PDB entry 2VSU | X-ray diffraction, 1.90 A resolution | chains A and F of the 6 polymer chains in the assembly

# Chain A
Protein: P-hydroxycinnamoyl CoA hydratase/lyase
Source organism: Pseudomonas fluorescens
Notes: EC 4.2.1.101
Reference sequence: O69762 (O69762_PSEFL); residue numbers follow UniProt; this construct covers 1-276
Chain sequence (276 residues; each row starts with the number of its first residue):
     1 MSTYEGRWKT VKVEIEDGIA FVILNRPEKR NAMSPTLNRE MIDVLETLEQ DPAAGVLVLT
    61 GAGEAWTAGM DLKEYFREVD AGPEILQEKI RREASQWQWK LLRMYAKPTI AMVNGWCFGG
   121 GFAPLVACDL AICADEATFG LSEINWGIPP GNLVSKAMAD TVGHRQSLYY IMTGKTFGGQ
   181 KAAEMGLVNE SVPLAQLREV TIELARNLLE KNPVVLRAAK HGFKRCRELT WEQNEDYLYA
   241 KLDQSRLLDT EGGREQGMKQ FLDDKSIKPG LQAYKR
Not modelled in the structure: 1-3, 75-80, 251-276
Construct notes: engineered mutation Ala123 (Ser in O69762)
Swiss-Prot annotation at these positions:
  - binding site (acetyl-CoA): Lys29, Ala68, Met70, Leu72, Gly120, Ser142, Trp146
  - binding site (vanillin): Tyr75, Gly151, Tyr239
  - mutagenesis: Glu143 (E143A: Abolishes catalytic activity), Tyr239 (Y239F: Increased KM for feruloyl-CoA but retains a significant amount of catalytic activity with a kcat 10 times less than that of the wild-type)
Small-molecule neighbours: acetyl coenzyme A (ACO): Glu28, Lys29, Arg30, Ala32, Glu64, Ala68, Gly69, Met70, Asp71, Leu72, Lys73, Trp116, Phe118, Gly119, Gly120, Ser142, Glu143, Ile148
Reported in the primary citation:
  - binding site for acetyl coenzyme A: Arg30, Met70, Gly120, Ser142
  - catalytic residues: Met70, Gly120, Glu143
  - conformationally variable residues (order/disorder transition, side-chain flip): Arg30, Tyr75 to Asp80
  - binding site for 4-hydroxy-3-methoxybenzaldehyde: Tyr75, Glu143
  - catalytic residues: Tyr75, Arg91 (proposed by the authors, not directly observed)
  - mutagenesis - E143A: abolished catalytic activity
  - mutagenesis - Y239F: decreased catalytic activity

# Chain F
Protein: P-hydroxycinnamoyl CoA hydratase/lyase
Source organism: Pseudomonas fluorescens
Notes: EC 4.2.1.101
Reference sequence: O69762 (O69762_PSEFL); residues 1-276 here = UniProt positions 1-276
Chain sequence (276 residues; each row starts with the number of its first residue):
     1 MSTYEGRWKT VKVEIEDGIA FVILNRPERR NAMSPTLNRE MIDVLETLEQ DPAAGVLVLT
    61 GAGEAWTAGM DLKEYFREVD AGPEILQEKI RREASQWQWK LLRMYAKPTI AMVNGWCFGG
   121 GFAPLVACDL AICADEATFG LSEINWGIPP GNLVSKAMAD TVGHRQSLYY IMTGKTFGGQ
   181 KAAEMGLVNE SVPLAQLREV TIELARNLLE KNPVVLRAAK HGFKRCRELT WEQNEDYLYA
   241 KLDQSRLLDT EGGREQGMKQ FLDDKSIKPG LQAYKR
Not modelled in the structure: 1-3, 250-276
Construct notes: engineered mutation Ala123 (Ser in O69762); conflict Arg29 (Lys in O69762)
Swiss-Prot annotation at these positions:
  - binding site (acetyl-CoA): Ala68, Met70, Leu72, Gly120, Ser142, Trp146
  - binding site (vanillin): Tyr75, Gly151, Tyr239
  - mutagenesis: Glu143 (E143A: Abolishes catalytic activity), Tyr239 (Y239F: Increased KM for feruloyl-CoA but retains a significant amount of catalytic activity with a kcat 10 times less than that of the wild-type)
Small-molecule neighbours: acetyl coenzyme A (ACO): Glu28, Arg29, Arg30, Ala32, Glu64, Ala68, Gly69, Met70, Asp71, Leu72, Lys73, Phe76, Trp116, Phe118, Gly119, Gly120, Ser142, Glu143, Trp146, Ile148
Reported in the primary citation:
  - binding site for acetyl coenzyme A: Arg29

# How chain A and chain F interact
Residue-residue contacts (28):
  Arg225(A) with Gln233(F); Asp236(F), salt bridge
  Glu228(A) with Gln233(F), hydrogen bond
  Leu229(A) with Leu229(F), hydrophobic; Gln233(F)
  Gln233(A) with Arg225(F); Glu228(F), hydrogen bond; Leu229(F)
  Asp236(A) with Arg225(F), salt bridge; Tyr237(F), hydrogen bond; Lys241(F), salt bridge
  Tyr237(A) with Asp236(F), hydrogen bond
  Tyr239(A) with Gln244(F)
  Ala240(A) with Ala240(F), hydrophobic; Lys241(F); Gln244(F)
  Lys241(A) with Asp236(F), salt bridge; Ala240(F)
  Asp243(A) with Gln244(F), hydrogen bond; Leu247(F); Leu248(F)
  Gln244(A) with Tyr239(F); Ala240(F); Asp243(F), hydrogen bond
  Arg246(A) with Leu247(F)
  Leu247(A) with Asp243(F); Leu247(F)
  Leu248(A) with Asp243(F)
Other interface residues (no listed pair), chain A (15 interface residues in all): Glu232
Other interface residues (no listed pair), chain F (15 interface residues in all): Glu232, Arg246

# Summary
The chain A/chain F interface involves 15 residues from each chain; the contacts include 6 hydrogen bonds and
4 salt bridges. Among the polar pairs are Arg225(A)-Asp236(F), Asp236(A)-Arg225(F) and Asp236(A)-Lys241(F).
Chain A binds acetyl coenzyme A. The paper reports catalytic residues Met70(A), Gly120(A) and Glu143(A) among
others; E143A of chain A abolishes catalytic activity.
Chain A is P-hydroxycinnamoyl CoA hydratase/lyase and chain F is P-hydroxycinnamoyl CoA hydratase/lyase, both
from Pseudomonas fluorescens; the structure, A ternary complex of Hydroxycinnamoyl-CoA Hydratase-Lyase (HCHL)
with acetyl-Coenzyme A and vanillin gives insights into substrate ..., was determined by X-ray diffraction
together with 2VSS from the same study.
